PDB entry 1WCM | X-ray diffraction, 3.80 A resolution | chains D and G of the 12 polymer chains in the assembly

Chain D:
Molecule: DNA-directed RNA polymerase II 32 kDa polypeptide
Source organism: Saccharomyces cerevisiae
Notes: EC 2.7.7.6
UniProt: P20433; numbering as in UniProt; present here: 4-76, 118-221
Sequence (177 residues; numbered 4 to 221; 41 numbers in that range are skipped by the numbering (no residue carries them; nothing is unmodelled there); the number before each row is that of its first residue):
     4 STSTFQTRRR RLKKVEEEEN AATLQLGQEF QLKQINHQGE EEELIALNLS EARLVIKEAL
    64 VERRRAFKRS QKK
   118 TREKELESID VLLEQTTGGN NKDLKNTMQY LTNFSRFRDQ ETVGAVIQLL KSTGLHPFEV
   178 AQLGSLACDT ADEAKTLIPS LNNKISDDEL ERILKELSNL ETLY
Reported in the primary citation:
  - conformationally variable residues (order/disorder transition): Leu35 to Glu46

Chain G:
Molecule: DNA-directed RNA polymerase II 19 kd polypeptide
Source organism: Saccharomyces cerevisiae
Notes: EC 2.7.7.6
UniProt: P34087; numbering as in UniProt (aligned over 1-171)
Sequence (171 residues; numbered 1 to 171; the number before each row is that of its first residue):
     1 MFFIKDLSLN ITLHPSFFGP RMKQYLKTKL LEEVEGSCTG KFGYILCVLD YDNIDIQRGR
    61 ILPTDGSAEF NVKYRAVVFK PFKGEVVDGT VVSCSQHGFE VQVGPMKVFV TKHLMPQDLT
   121 FNAGSNPPSY QSSEDVITIK SRIRVKIEGC ISQVSSIHAI GSIKEDYLGA I
Reported in the primary citation:
  - conformationally variable residues (order/disorder transition): Gln57 to Ala68

Chain D / chain G interface:
Pairs across the interface (72; chain D residue first):
  Ser4(D) - Leu9(G)
  Thr5(D) - Leu7(G)
  Thr5(D) - Ser8(G)
  Thr5(D) - Tyr74(G)
  Ser6(D) - Leu7(G)
  Ser6(D) - Ser8(G)
  Thr7(D) - Phe42(G)
  Phe8(D) - Asp6(G)
  Asn23(D) - Lys83(G)
  Ala24(D) - Lys83(G)
  Ala25(D) - Lys83(G)
  Ala25(D) - Gly84(G)
  Leu29(D) - Phe82(G)  hydrophobic
  Glu32(D) - Lys5(G)  hydrogen bond (backbone-side chain)
  Glu32(D) - Lys41(G)
  Phe33(D) - Lys41(G)
  Phe33(D) - Lys80(G)
  Gln37(D) - Lys5(G)  hydrogen bond
  Asn39(D) - Asp6(G)
  Asn39(D) - Arg75(G)  hydrogen bond
  His40(D) - Lys73(G)
  Glu45(D) - Asp6(G)
  Glu45(D) - Arg75(G)  salt bridge
  Leu47(D) - Phe3(G)  hydrophobic
  Ile48(D) - Phe2(G)
  Ile48(D) - Phe3(G)
  Ile48(D) - Ile4(G)  hydrophobic
  Leu50(D) - Met1(G)
  Leu50(D) - Phe2(G)  hydrogen bond (backbone-backbone)
  Leu50(D) - Ile4(G)  hydrophobic
  Leu50(D) - Val77(G)  hydrophobic
  Leu52(D) - Phe2(G)  hydrophobic
  Leu63(D) - Cys47(G)  hydrophobic
  Arg66(D) - Leu31(G)
  Arg66(D) - Glu35(G)  salt bridge
  Arg66(D) - Val48(G)  hydrogen bond (side chain-backbone)
  Arg66(D) - Tyr51(G)
  Phe70(D) - Tyr51(G)  hydrophobic
  Arg72(D) - Asp52(G)  salt bridge
  Asn138(D) - Glu35(G)  hydrogen bond (side chain-backbone)
  Asn138(D) - Gly36(G)
  Asn138(D) - Leu46(G)
  Asp140(D) - Gly36(G)
  Asp140(D) - Tyr44(G)
  Asp140(D) - Pro105(G)
  Leu141(D) - Leu46(G)
  Asn143(D) - Gln102(G)
  Thr144(D) - Phe2(G)
  Thr144(D) - Leu46(G)
  Thr144(D) - Pro105(G)
  Tyr147(D) - Asp88(G)  hydrogen bond (side chain-backbone)
  Tyr147(D) - Gln102(G)
  Tyr147(D) - Val103(G)
  Tyr147(D) - Gly104(G)
  Asn150(D) - Arg142(G)
  Phe151(D) - Asp88(G)
  Phe151(D) - Gly89(G)
  Phe151(D) - Thr90(G)
  Phe175(D) - Met1(G)  hydrophobic
  Phe175(D) - Glu85(G)
  Ala178(D) - Met1(G)
  Gln179(D) - Met1(G)
  Gln179(D) - Val86(G)
  Leu183(D) - Val86(G)
  Leu183(D) - Arg144(G)
  Ala184(D) - Arg144(G)
  Asp189(D) - Tyr167(G)
  Glu190(D) - Tyr167(G)
  Leu194(D) - Val86(G)
  Leu194(D) - Arg144(G)
  Leu194(D) - Asp166(G)
  Leu194(D) - Tyr167(G)
Interface residues without a listed pair, chain D (50 interface residues in all): Gly30, Ile38, Ala49, Ala55, Val58, Ile59, Ala62, Ala69, Ser73, Leu148, Thr193
Interface residues without a listed pair, chain G (46 interface residues in all): Gln24, Leu49, Asp50, Val87, Leu168

In short:
The interface between chain D and chain G involves 50 residues on one side and 46 on the other; the contacts
include 7 hydrogen bonds and 3 salt bridges. Polar pairs include Glu45(D)-Arg75(G), Arg66(D)-Glu35(G) and
Arg72(D)-Asp52(G). The paper reports conformational variability at Leu35(D) and Gln57(G).
Chain D is DNA-directed RNA polymerase II 32 kDa polypeptide and chain G is DNA-directed RNA polymerase II 19
kd polypeptide, both from Saccharomyces cerevisiae; the structure, Complete 12-Subunit RNA Polymerase II at
3.8 Angstrom, was determined by X-ray diffraction together with 1Y14 from the same study.
